Entry 4CRV (X-ray diffraction, 2.05 A resolution); this record covers chains A and B.

[Chain A]
Protein: CCR4-not transcription complex subunit 1
Source organism: Homo sapiens
Notes: fragment: cnot1 cn9bd domain, duf3819, residues 1356-1607
Reference sequence: A5YKK6 (CNOT1_HUMAN); residues 1356-1607 here = UniProt positions 1356-1607
Amino-acid sequence (258 residues; row label = number of the first residue in the row):
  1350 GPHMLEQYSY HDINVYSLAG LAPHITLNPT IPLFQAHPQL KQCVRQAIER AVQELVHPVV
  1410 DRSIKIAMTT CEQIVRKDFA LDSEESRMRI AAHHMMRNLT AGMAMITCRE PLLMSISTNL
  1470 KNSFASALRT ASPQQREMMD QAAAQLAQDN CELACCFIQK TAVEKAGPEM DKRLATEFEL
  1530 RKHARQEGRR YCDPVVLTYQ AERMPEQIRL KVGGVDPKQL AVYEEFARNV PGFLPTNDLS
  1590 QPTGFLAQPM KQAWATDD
Disordered / not traced: 1350-1352, 1588-1602, 1605-1607
Construct notes: expression tag (1350-1355)

[Chain B]
Protein: Cell differentiation protein RCD1 homolog
Source organism: Homo sapiens
Notes: fragment: cnot9 arm domain, residues 19-285
Reference sequence: Q92600 (RCD1_HUMAN); numbering as in UniProt (aligned over 19-285)
Amino-acid sequence (273 residues; each row starts with the number of its first residue):
    13 GPHMLEREKI YQWINELSSP ETRENALLEL SKKRESVPDL APMLWHSFGT IAALLQEIVN
    73 IYPSINPPTL TAHQSNRVCN ALALLQCVAS HPETRSAFLA AHIPLFLYPF LHTVSKTRPF
   133 EYLRLTSLGV IGALVKTDEQ EVINFLLTTE IIPLCLRIME SGSELSKTVA TFILQKILLD
   193 DTGLAYICQT YERFSHVAMI LGKMVLQLSK EPSARLLKHV VRCYLRLSDN PRAREALRQC
   253 LPDQLKDTTF AQVLKDDTTT KRWLAQLVKN LQE
Disordered / not traced: 13-14
Construct notes: expression tag (13-18)
Swiss-Prot annotation at these positions:
  - mutagenesis: Arg227 (R227E: Loss of DNA binding)
Ligand contacts: tryptophan (TRP): Ile164, Pro165, Leu168, Tyr198, Ile199, Glu204, Arg205, His208, Val209

[How chain A and chain B interact]
Pairs across the interface (77):
  Glu1355(A) - Pro75(B)
  Thr1418(A) - Ala112(B)
  Thr1418(A) - His114(B)
  Thr1419(A) - Leu67(B)
  Thr1419(A) - Ala113(B)  hydrogen bond (side chain-backbone)
  Thr1419(A) - His114(B)
  Thr1419(A) - Phe118(B)
  Gln1422(A) - Ala112(B)
  Gln1422(A) - Ala113(B)
  Ile1423(A) - Trp57(B)  hydrophobic
  Ile1423(A) - Ile63(B)  hydrophobic
  Lys1426(A) - Trp57(B)  hydrogen bond (side chain-backbone)
  Lys1426(A) - Ser59(B)  hydrogen bond (side chain-backbone)
  Asp1427(A) - Ser59(B)
  Asp1427(A) - Phe60(B)
  Asp1427(A) - Gly61(B)  hydrogen bond (side chain-backbone)
  Phe1428(A) - Phe60(B)  hydrophobic
  Met1444(A) - Leu67(B)  hydrophobic
  Asn1447(A) - Val71(B)
  Leu1448(A) - Val71(B)  hydrophobic
  Leu1448(A) - Phe118(B)  hydrophobic
  Gly1451(A) - Tyr74(B)
  Met1452(A) - Tyr74(B)
  Met1452(A) - Leu117(B)
  Met1452(A) - Phe118(B)  hydrophobic
  Met1454(A) - Tyr74(B)
  Met1454(A) - Pro75(B)  hydrophobic
  Ile1455(A) - Tyr74(B)  hydrophobic
  Ile1455(A) - Pro121(B)  hydrophobic
  Arg1458(A) - Pro75(B)
  Arg1458(A) - Asn78(B)  hydrogen bond (side chain-backbone)
  Glu1459(A) - Asn78(B)
  Glu1459(A) - His124(B)  salt bridge
  Tyr1548(A) - Pro54(B)
  Tyr1548(A) - His58(B)
  Tyr1548(A) - Glu105(B)
  Gln1549(A) - His58(B)  hydrogen bond (side chain-backbone)
  Met1553(A) - His58(B)
  Met1553(A) - Ser59(B)
  Pro1554(A) - Tyr23(B)
  Gln1556(A) - Tyr23(B)
  Gln1556(A) - Asn27(B)  hydrogen bond (backbone-side chain)
  Ile1557(A) - Tyr23(B)
  Ile1557(A) - Asn27(B)
  Ile1557(A) - Met55(B)  hydrophobic
  Ile1557(A) - Ser59(B)
  Leu1559(A) - His58(B)
  Leu1559(A) - Phe60(B)  hydrophobic
  Val1564(A) - Phe60(B)  hydrophobic
  Gln1568(A) - Ser30(B)  hydrogen bond (backbone-side chain)
  Gln1568(A) - Phe60(B)
  Leu1569(A) - Phe60(B)  hydrophobic
  Ala1570(A) - Ser30(B)
  Ala1570(A) - Ser31(B)
  Val1571(A) - Ser30(B)  hydrogen bond (backbone-backbone)
  Val1571(A) - Arg35(B)
  Val1571(A) - Gly61(B)
  Val1571(A) - Ala64(B)
  Val1571(A) - Ala65(B)
  Val1571(A) - Gln68(B)  hydrogen bond (backbone-side chain)
  Tyr1572(A) - Phe60(B)  hydrophobic
  Tyr1572(A) - Ala64(B)
  Glu1574(A) - Pro32(B)
  Glu1574(A) - Gln68(B)
  Phe1575(A) - Ala64(B)
  Phe1575(A) - Gln68(B)
  Asn1578(A) - Asn72(B)
  Pro1580(A) - Val71(B)  hydrophobic
  Pro1580(A) - Pro75(B)  hydrophobic
  Gly1581(A) - Pro75(B)
  Trp1603(A) - Cys200(B)  hydrogen bond (side chain-backbone)
  Trp1603(A) - Gln201(B)
  Trp1603(A) - Thr202(B)
  Trp1603(A) - Tyr203(B)  hydrophobic
  Trp1603(A) - Phe206(B)  hydrophobic
  Trp1603(A) - Arg244(B)
  Ala1604(A) - Arg244(B)
Also at the interface, not in a pair above, chain A (41 interface residues in all): Arg1411, Ile1415, Ala1416, Lys1567
Also at the interface, not in a pair above, chain B (46 interface residues in all): Arg19, Glu20, Ile26, Ile77, Pro79, Ile115, Glu162, Ala245, Ala248

[Overview]
41 residues of chain A and 46 residues of chain B are in contact; the contacts include 11 hydrogen bonds and 1
salt bridge. Among the polar pairs are Glu1459(A)-His124(B), Thr1419(A)-Ala113(B) and Lys1426(A)-Trp57(B).
Bound to chain B: tryptophan.
Here chain A is CCR4-not transcription complex subunit 1 and chain B is Cell differentiation protein RCD1
homolog, both from Homo sapiens. Entry 4CRV (Complex of human CNOT9 and CNOT1 including two tryptophans) was
determined by X-ray diffraction (same publication as 4CRU and 4CRW).
